PDB entry 3KFU | X-ray diffraction, 3.00 A resolution | chains C and D of the 14 polymer chains in the assembly

Chain C (and D):
Molecule: Non-discriminating and archaeal-type aspartyl-tRNA synthetase
Source organism: Thermus thermophilus
Notes: chain D of this document is another copy of the same molecule, construct and numbering; everything in this record applies to it too
UniProt: Q5SIC2 (Q5SIC2_THET8); numbering as in UniProt (aligned over 1-422)
Sequence (422 residues; numbered 1 to 422; the number before each row is that of its first residue):
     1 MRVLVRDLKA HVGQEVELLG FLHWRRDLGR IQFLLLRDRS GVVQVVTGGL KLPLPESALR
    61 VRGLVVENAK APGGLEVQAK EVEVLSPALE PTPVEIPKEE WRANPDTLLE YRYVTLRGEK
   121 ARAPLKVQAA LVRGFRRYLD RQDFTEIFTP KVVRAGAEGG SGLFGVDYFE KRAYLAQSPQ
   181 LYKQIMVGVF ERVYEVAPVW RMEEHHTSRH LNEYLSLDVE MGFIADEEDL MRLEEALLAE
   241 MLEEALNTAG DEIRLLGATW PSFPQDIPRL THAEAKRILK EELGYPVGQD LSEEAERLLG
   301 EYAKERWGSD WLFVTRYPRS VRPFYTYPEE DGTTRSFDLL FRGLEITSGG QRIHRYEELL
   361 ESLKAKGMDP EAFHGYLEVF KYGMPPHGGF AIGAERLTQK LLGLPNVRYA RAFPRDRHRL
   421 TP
Disordered / not traced: 151-178, 201-210, 416-422 (chain D: 151-179, 202-210, 364-369, 417-422)
Swiss-Prot annotation at these positions:
  - region: Q180 to K183 (Aspartate)
  - binding site (L-aspartate): E158, R201, S348, R352
  - binding site (ATP): R201 to E203, R209 to L211, E345, G393 to R396
  - site: R26 (Interaction with tRNA), Q44 (Interaction with tRNA), N68 (Interaction with tRNA), P72 (Important for tRNA non-discrimination), E76 (Interaction with tRNA)
Reported in the primary citation:
  - binding site for tRNA-Asn: W24, R25, R26, D27, G29, F33, Q44, N68, K70, E76, E95, K98, R102, N104, T107, Y111
  - binding site for tRNA-Asn: W24, R25, R26, D27, G29, F33, Q44, K70, E76, E95, K98, R102, N104, T107, Y111

Chain C / chain D interface:
Pairs across the interface (115):
  R2(C) - E191(D)  salt bridge
  L4(C) - D143(D)
  R6(C) - D143(D)  salt bridge
  G20(C) - F223(D)
  F21(C) - G188(D)
  F21(C) - F223(D)  hydrophobic
  F21(C) - G383(D)
  F21(C) - P385(D)  hydrophobic
  D38(C) - E191(D)
  R39(C) - D143(D)  salt bridge
  R39(C) - F190(D)
  R39(C) - E191(D)  salt bridge
  R39(C) - R192(D)
  E56(C) - Y382(D)
  E56(C) - G383(D)
  A58(C) - F223(D)  hydrophobic
  L85(C) - F223(D)  hydrophobic
  S86(C) - H354(D)
  S86(C) - G383(D)
  S86(C) - M384(D)  hydrogen bond (side chain-backbone)
  P87(C) - G383(D)
  A88(C) - K381(D)
  A88(C) - G383(D)
  L89(C) - Y356(D)  hydrophobic
  L89(C) - K381(D)  hydrogen bond (backbone-backbone)
  E90(C) - K381(D)  salt bridge
  E90(C) - Y382(D)
  P91(C) - Y382(D)
  T92(C) - Y382(D)
  P93(C) - Y382(D)
  Y113(C) - I185(D)
  Y113(C) - E378(D)  hydrogen bond
  Y113(C) - V379(D)
  Y113(C) - Y382(D)  hydrophobic
  L116(C) - M186(D)  hydrophobic
  L116(C) - V189(D)
  R117(C) - G188(D)
  R117(C) - V189(D)
  R117(C) - V379(D)
  R117(C) - Y382(D)  hydrogen bond (side chain-backbone)
  R117(C) - M384(D)
  R122(C) - V189(D)  hydrogen bond (side chain-backbone)
  R122(C) - F190(D)
  K126(C) - T145(D)  hydrogen bond
  Q128(C) - F148(D)
  A129(C) - E146(D)
  V132(C) - F148(D)  hydrophobic
  R133(C) - D140(D)  salt bridge
  R136(C) - R136(D)
  R136(C) - E146(D)  salt bridge
  D140(C) - R133(D)  salt bridge
  D143(C) - L4(D)
  D143(C) - R6(D)  salt bridge
  D143(C) - R39(D)  salt bridge
  T145(C) - K126(D)  hydrogen bond
  E146(C) - A129(D)
  E146(C) - R136(D)  salt bridge
  F148(C) - Q128(D)
  F148(C) - L215(D)  hydrophobic
  F148(C) - R411(D)  hydrogen bond (backbone-side chain)
  P150(C) - E213(D)
  P150(C) - F413(D)
  Y182(C) - F413(D)  hydrophobic
  I185(C) - Y113(D)  hydrophobic
  I185(C) - F413(D)  hydrophobic
  M186(C) - L116(D)  hydrophobic
  M186(C) - L125(D)  hydrophobic
  M186(C) - F413(D)  hydrophobic
  G188(C) - F21(D)
  G188(C) - R117(D)  hydrogen bond (backbone-side chain)
  V189(C) - L116(D)
  V189(C) - R117(D)
  V189(C) - R122(D)  hydrogen bond (backbone-side chain)
  F190(C) - R39(D)
  F190(C) - R122(D)
  F190(C) - L125(D)  hydrophobic
  F190(C) - K126(D)
  E191(C) - R2(D)  salt bridge
  E191(C) - D38(D)
  E191(C) - R39(D)  salt bridge
  R192(C) - R39(D)
  E213(C) - P150(D)
  L215(C) - F148(D)  hydrophobic
  F223(C) - G20(D)
  F223(C) - A58(D)  hydrophobic
  F223(C) - L85(D)  hydrophobic
  H354(C) - L85(D)
  H354(C) - S86(D)
  Y356(C) - L89(D)  hydrophobic
  E378(C) - Y113(D)
  V379(C) - Y113(D)
  K381(C) - A88(D)
  K381(C) - L89(D)  hydrogen bond (backbone-backbone)
  K381(C) - E90(D)
  Y382(C) - E56(D)
  Y382(C) - E90(D)
  Y382(C) - P91(D)
  Y382(C) - T92(D)
  Y382(C) - P93(D)
  Y382(C) - Y113(D)  hydrophobic
  Y382(C) - R117(D)  hydrogen bond (backbone-side chain)
  G383(C) - F21(D)
  G383(C) - E56(D)
  G383(C) - A58(D)
  G383(C) - S86(D)
  G383(C) - P87(D)
  G383(C) - A88(D)
  M384(C) - S86(D)  hydrogen bond (backbone-side chain)
  M384(C) - R117(D)
  P385(C) - F21(D)  hydrophobic
  R411(C) - F148(D)
  F413(C) - P150(D)
  F413(C) - Y182(D)  hydrophobic
  F413(C) - I185(D)  hydrophobic
  F413(C) - M186(D)  hydrophobic
Interface residues without a listed pair, chain C (68 interface residues in all): L19, R37, S57, L59, L125, F144, T149, V187, V196, R355, P386, A412
Interface residues without a listed pair, chain D (67 interface residues in all): L19, R37, S57, L59, V132, F144, T149, V196, R355, P386, A412

In short:
68 residues of chain C face 67 of chain D across their interface; the contacts include 13 hydrogen bonds and
13 salt bridges. Among the polar pairs are R2(C)-E191(D), R6(C)-D143(D) and R39(C)-D143(D). The paper reports
a binding site for tRNA-Asn at W24(C), R25(C) and R26(C) among others.
Chain C and chain D are both Non-discriminating and archaeal-type aspartyl-tRNA synthetase (Thermus
thermophilus); the structure, Crystal structure of the transamidosome, was determined by X-ray diffraction.
